PDB entry 5Y49 | X-ray diffraction, 2.40 A resolution | chains A and D

# Chain A
Protein: Bile acid receptor
Organism: Homo sapiens
UniProtKB: Q96RI1 (NR1H4_HUMAN), isoform Q96RI1-4; residues 255-481 here = UniProt positions 255-481
Sequence (227 residues; row label = number of the first residue in the row):
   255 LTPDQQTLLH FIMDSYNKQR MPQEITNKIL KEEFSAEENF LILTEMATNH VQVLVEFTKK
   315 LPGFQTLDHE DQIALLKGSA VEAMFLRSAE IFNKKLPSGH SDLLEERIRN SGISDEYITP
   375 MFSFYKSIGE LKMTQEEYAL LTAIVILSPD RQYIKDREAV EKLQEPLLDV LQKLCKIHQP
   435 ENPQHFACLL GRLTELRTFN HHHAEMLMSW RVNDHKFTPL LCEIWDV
Disordered / not traced: 348-350
Small-molecule neighbours: XD5 ([(1R,2S,4S)-2-bicyclo[2.2.1]heptanyl] 4-azanylbenzoate): F294, L297, T298, A301, M338, F339, S342, I362, M375, Y379, H457, L461, W464, K470, F471, L475, W479
Swiss-Prot annotation at these positions:
  - mutagenesis: E291 (E291A: Abrogates SUMO1-mediated inhibition of ligand-induced transcactivation at ABCB11/BSEP and NR0B2/SHP promoters; when associated with R-132 and R-289)

# Chain D
Protein: Peptide from Nuclear receptor coactivator 2
UniProtKB: Q15596 (NCOA2_HUMAN); residues 686-696 here correspond to UniProt positions 741-751 (UniProt number = residue number + 55)
Sequence (11 residues; numbered 686 to 696; the number before each row is that of its first residue):
   686 ENLLLRYLLD K
Differences from the reference sequence: conflict L688 (Ala743 in Q15596)

# Chain A / chain D interface
Residue-residue contacts - 21 pairs, chain A then chain D:
  V309(A) - L693(D)  hydrophobic
  E310(A) - K696(D)  salt bridge
  K313(A) - L693(D)  hydrogen bond (side chain-backbone)
  K313(A) - L694(D)
  K313(A) - K696(D)
  H323(A) - R691(D)  hydrogen bond (backbone-side chain)
  Q326(A) - R691(D)  hydrogen bond
  I327(A) - N687(D)
  I327(A) - L690(D)  hydrophobic
  I327(A) - L694(D)  hydrophobic
  L330(A) - L694(D)  hydrophobic
  K331(A) - N687(D)  hydrogen bond
  P473(A) - L689(D)
  L474(A) - L689(D)  hydrophobic
  L474(A) - L690(D)  hydrophobic
  L474(A) - L693(D)  hydrophobic
  E477(A) - N687(D)
  E477(A) - L688(D)  hydrogen bond (side chain-backbone)
  E477(A) - L689(D)  hydrogen bond (side chain-backbone)
  E477(A) - L690(D)  hydrogen bond (side chain-backbone)
  I478(A) - L690(D)  hydrophobic
Interface residues without a listed pair, chain A (13 interface residues in all): F318
Interface residues without a listed pair, chain D (9 interface residues in all): D695

# In short
13 residues of chain A and 9 residues of chain D are in contact; the contacts include 7 hydrogen bonds and 1
salt bridge. Polar contacts include E310(A)-K696(D), K313(A)-L693(D) and H323(A)-R691(D). Ligands of chain A:
compound XD5. From UniProt: one mutagenesis site on chain A.
Here chain A is Bile acid receptor (Homo sapiens) and chain D is Peptide from Nuclear receptor coactivator 2.
Entry 5Y49 (A moderator XD22 binding to bile acid receptor) was determined by X-ray diffraction.
